Entry 9BHY (X-ray diffraction, 2.30 A resolution); this record covers chain A.

Chain A:
Molecule: 2,3-dihydroxybenzoate-AMP ligase
Source organism: Acinetobacter baumannii
Reference sequence: A0A5P1UDB1 (A0A5P1UDB1_ACIBA); residues 1-539 here = UniProt positions 1-539
Chain sequence (574 residues; row label = number of the first residue in the row; numbers below 1 keep their minus sign (Met-34 is residue -34)):
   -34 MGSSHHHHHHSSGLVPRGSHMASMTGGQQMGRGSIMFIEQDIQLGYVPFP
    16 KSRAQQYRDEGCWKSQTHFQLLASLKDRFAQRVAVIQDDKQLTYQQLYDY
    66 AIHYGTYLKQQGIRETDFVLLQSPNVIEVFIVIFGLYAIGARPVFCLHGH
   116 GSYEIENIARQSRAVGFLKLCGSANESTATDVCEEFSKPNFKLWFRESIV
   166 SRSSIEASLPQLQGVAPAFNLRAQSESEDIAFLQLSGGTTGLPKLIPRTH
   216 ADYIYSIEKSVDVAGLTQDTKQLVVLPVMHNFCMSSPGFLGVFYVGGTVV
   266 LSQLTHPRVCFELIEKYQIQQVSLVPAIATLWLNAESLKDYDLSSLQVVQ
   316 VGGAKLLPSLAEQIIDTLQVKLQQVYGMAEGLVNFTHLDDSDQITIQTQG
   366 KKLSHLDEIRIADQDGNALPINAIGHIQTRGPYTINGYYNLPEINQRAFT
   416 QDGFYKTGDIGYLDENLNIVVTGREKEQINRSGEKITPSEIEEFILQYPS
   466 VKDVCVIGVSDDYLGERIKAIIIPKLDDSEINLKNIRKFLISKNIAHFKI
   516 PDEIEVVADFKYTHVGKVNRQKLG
Disordered / not traced: -34 to 0, 184, 379, 477-480, 491, 526-539
Sequence notes: initiating methionine (-34); expression tag (-33 to 0)
Ligand contacts: 2,3-dihydroxy-benzoic acid (DBH): His245, Asn246, Phe247, Ser251, Gly318, Val340, Gly342, Met343, Ala344, Val348
What the authors report for this chain:
  - binding site for 2,3-dihydroxy-benzoic acid: Asn246, Phe247, Ser251, Val340, Val348
  - mutagenesis - V340A: abolished expression
  - mutagenesis - V348A: decreased catalytic activity on the analogs
  - mutagenesis - F350A (53-fold): increased catalytic activity on 4-Amino-Sal
  - mutagenesis - F350A: unchanged catalytic activity on 3-bromosalicylic acid
  - specificity-determining residues: Phe350

In short:
Chain A binds 2,3-dihydroxy-benzoic acid. From the paper: a binding site for 2,3-dihydroxy-benzoic acid at
Asn246, Phe247 and Ser251 among others; V340A abolishes expression; 3 substitutions were tested in all.
Chain A is 2,3-dihydroxybenzoate-AMP ligase (Acinetobacter baumannii); the structure, Structure of FbsH, an
NRPS adenylation domain in the fimsbactin biosynthetic pathway bound to 2,3-dihydroxybenzoic acid, was
determined by X-ray diffraction, deposited together with 9BHZ.
